Entry 3D7H (X-ray diffraction, 1.55 A resolution); this record covers chain A.

# Chain A
Protein: Glutamate carboxypeptidase 2
Source organism: Homo sapiens
Notes: EC 3.4.17.21
Reference sequence: Q04609 (FOLH1_HUMAN); numbering as in UniProt (aligned over 44-750)
Sequence (709 residues; numbered 42 to 750; the number before each row is that of its first residue):
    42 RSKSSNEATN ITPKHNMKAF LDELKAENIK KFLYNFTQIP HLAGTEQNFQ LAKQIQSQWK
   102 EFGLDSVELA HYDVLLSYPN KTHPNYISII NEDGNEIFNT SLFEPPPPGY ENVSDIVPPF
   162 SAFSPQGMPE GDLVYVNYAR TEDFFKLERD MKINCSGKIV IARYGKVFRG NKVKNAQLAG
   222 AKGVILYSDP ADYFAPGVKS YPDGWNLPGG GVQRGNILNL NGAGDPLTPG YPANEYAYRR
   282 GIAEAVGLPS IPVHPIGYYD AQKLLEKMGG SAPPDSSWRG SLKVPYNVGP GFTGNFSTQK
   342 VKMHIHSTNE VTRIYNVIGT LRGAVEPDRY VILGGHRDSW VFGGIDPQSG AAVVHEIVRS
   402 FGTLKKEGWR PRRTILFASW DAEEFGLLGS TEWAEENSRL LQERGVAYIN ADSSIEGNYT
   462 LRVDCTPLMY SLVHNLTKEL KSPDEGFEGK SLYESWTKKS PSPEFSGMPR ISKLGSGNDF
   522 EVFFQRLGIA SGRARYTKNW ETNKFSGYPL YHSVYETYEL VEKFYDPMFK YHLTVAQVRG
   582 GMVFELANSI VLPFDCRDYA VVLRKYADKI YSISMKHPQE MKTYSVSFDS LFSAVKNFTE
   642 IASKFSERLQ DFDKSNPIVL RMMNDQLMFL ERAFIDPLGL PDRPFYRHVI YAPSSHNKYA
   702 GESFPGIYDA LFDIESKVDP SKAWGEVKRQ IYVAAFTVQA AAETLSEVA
Unresolved in the structure: 42-54, 654-655
Differences from the reference sequence: expression tag (42-43)
Covalently attached groups: N-acetylglucosamine (NAG) linked to Asn76, Asn121, Asn140, Asn195, Asn459; glycan linked to Asn476, Asn638
Bound ions: Ca2+: Thr269, Tyr272, Glu433, Glu436; Zn2+ site 1: His377, Asp387, Asp453; Zn2+ site 2: Asp387, Glu425, His553
Small-molecule neighbours: YC2 (N-{[(1S)-1-carboxy-5-{[(4-iodophenyl)carbonyl]amino}pentyl]carbamoyl}-L-glutamic acid): Phe209, Arg210, Asn257, Asp387, Glu424, Glu425, Gly427, Leu428, Asp453, Ser454, Glu457, Arg463, Val464, Asp465, Gly518, Asn519, Arg534, Ala535, Arg536, Lys545, Phe546, Gly548, Tyr552, His553, Lys699, Tyr700
Curated features (UniProtKB/Swiss-Prot):
  - active site: Glu424 (Nucleophile), Ser628 (Charge relay system), Asp666 (Charge relay system), His689 (Charge relay system)
  - binding site (substrate): Arg210, Asn257, Glu424, Ser517, Gly518, Asn519, Arg534 to Arg536, Tyr552, His553, Lys699, Tyr700
  - binding site (Ca(2+)): Thr269, Tyr272, Glu433, Glu436
  - binding site (Zn(2+)): His377, Asp387, Glu425, Asp453, His553
  - glycosylation (N-linked (GlcNAc...) asparagine): Asn51, Asn76, Asn121, Asn140, Asn153, Asn195, Asn336, Asn459, Asn476, Asn638
  - natural variant: His475 (H475Y: Correlates with lower folate and higher homocysteine levels)
  - mutagenesis: Asn51 (N51A: Loss of glycosylation. Reduces enzyme activity), Asn76 (N76A: Loss of glycosylation. Reduces enzyme activity), Asn121 (N121A: Loss of glycosylation. Severely reduced enzyme activity), Asn140 (N140A: Loss of glycosylation. Severely reduced enzyme activity), Asn153 (N153A: Loss of glycosylation. Severely reduced enzyme activity), Asn195 (N195A: Loss of glycosylation. Severely reduced enzyme activity), Asn336 (N336A: Loss of glycosylation. Reduces enzyme activity), His377 (H377A/G/Q: Complete loss of activity), Asp379 (D379E/N: Complete loss of activity), Asp387 (D387E/L: Complete loss of activity; D387N: No effect on enzyme activity), Pro388 (P388A: No effect on enzyme activity), Glu424 (E424A: Complete loss of activity; E424D: Reduces enzyme activity; E424Q: Reduces enzyme activity), 7 further mutagenesis entries in UniProt
Reported in the primary citation:
  - binding site for YC2: Arg210, Asn257, Glu424, Glu457, Arg463 to Asp465, Gly518, Asn519, Arg534 to Arg536, Tyr552, His553, Lys699
  - conformationally variable residues (side-chain flip): Arg463, Arg536

# In short
Ligands of chain A: compound YC2. Covalently linked N-acetylglucosamine: at Asn76, Asn121, Asn140, Asn195,
Asn459 and Asn476 and 1 more. From the paper: a binding site for YC2 at Arg210, Asn257 and Glu424 among
others; conformational variability at Arg463 and Arg536.
Chain A is Glutamate carboxypeptidase 2 (Homo sapiens); the structure, A high resolution crystal structure of
human glutamate carboxypeptidase II (GCPII) in a complex with DCIBzL ..., was determined by X-ray diffraction
(same publication as 3D7D, 3D7F and 3D7G).
